7QOL - chains B and Q of the 30 polymer chains in the assembly; structure by electron microscopy, 3.33 A resolution.

== Chain B (and Q) ==
Molecule: Ring protein 1 gp43
From: Bacteroides phage crAss001
Notes: chain Q of this document is another copy of the same molecule, construct and numbering; everything in this record applies to it too
UniProt: A0A385DT91 (A0A385DT91_9CAUD); residue numbers follow UniProt; this construct covers 1-236
Chain sequence (236 residues; each row starts with the number of its first residue):
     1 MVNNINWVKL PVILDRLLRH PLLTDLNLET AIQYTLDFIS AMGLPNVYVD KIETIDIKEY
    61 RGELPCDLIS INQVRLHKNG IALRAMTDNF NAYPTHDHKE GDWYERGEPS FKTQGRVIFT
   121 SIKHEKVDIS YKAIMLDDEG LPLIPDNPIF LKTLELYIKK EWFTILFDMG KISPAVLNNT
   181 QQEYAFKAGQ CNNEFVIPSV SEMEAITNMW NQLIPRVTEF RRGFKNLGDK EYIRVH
Disordered / not traced: 97-106

== Chain B / chain Q interface ==
Contacting residue pairs (84; chain B residue first):
  Glu-29(B) / Arg-19(Q)  salt bridge
  Thr-30(B) / Arg-19(Q)  hydrogen bond
  Gln-33(B) / Arg-16(Q)
  Gln-33(B) / Arg-19(Q)  hydrogen bond
  Asp-37(B) / Arg-16(Q)  salt bridge
  Asp-37(B) / Pro-148(Q)
  Ser-40(B) / Pro-148(Q)
  Ser-40(B) / Ile-149(Q)
  Ala-41(B) / Ile-149(Q)  hydrophobic
  Ala-41(B) / Lys-187(Q)
  Ala-41(B) / Gln-190(Q)
  Leu-64(B) / Asn-4(Q)
  Leu-68(B) / Asn-4(Q)
  Leu-68(B) / Asn-6(Q)
  Ile-69(B) / Asn-3(Q)
  Ile-69(B) / Asn-4(Q)  hydrogen bond (backbone-backbone)
  Ser-70(B) / Val-2(Q)
  Ser-70(B) / Asn-3(Q)
  Arg-84(B) / Lys-225(Q)  hydrogen bond (side chain-backbone)
  Arg-84(B) / Gly-228(Q)
  Arg-84(B) / Asp-229(Q)  salt bridge
  Ala-85(B) / Ser-201(Q)
  Ala-85(B) / Glu-202(Q)
  Thr-87(B) / Gly-223(Q)
  Thr-87(B) / Phe-224(Q)  hydrogen bond (side chain-backbone)
  Thr-87(B) / Lys-225(Q)  hydrogen bond (side chain-backbone)
  Thr-87(B) / Leu-227(Q)
  Thr-87(B) / Gly-228(Q)
  Asp-88(B) / Gly-223(Q)
  Asp-88(B) / Phe-224(Q)
  Asp-88(B) / Lys-225(Q)
  Asn-89(B) / Ile-52(Q)
  Asn-89(B) / Gln-73(Q)
  Asn-89(B) / Ser-130(Q)  hydrogen bond (backbone-side chain)
  Asn-89(B) / Gly-223(Q)  hydrogen bond (backbone-backbone)
  Phe-90(B) / Ile-52(Q)  hydrophobic
  Phe-90(B) / Gln-73(Q)
  Phe-90(B) / Arg-75(Q)
  Phe-90(B) / Ser-130(Q)
  Tyr-93(B) / Ile-52(Q)  hydrophobic
  Tyr-93(B) / Thr-54(Q)  hydrogen bond
  Tyr-93(B) / Arg-75(Q)  hydrogen bond (backbone-side chain)
  Tyr-93(B) / Asp-128(Q)
  Pro-94(B) / Arg-75(Q)
  Pro-94(B) / His-77(Q)
  Thr-95(B) / Arg-75(Q)
  Thr-95(B) / His-77(Q)
  Thr-95(B) / Lys-78(Q)
  His-96(B) / His-77(Q)  hydrogen bond (backbone-backbone)
  His-96(B) / Lys-78(Q)
  Glu-108(B) / Asp-229(Q)
  Glu-108(B) / Lys-230(Q)  hydrogen bond (side chain-backbone)
  Phe-111(B) / Ser-201(Q)
  Lys-112(B) / Asp-50(Q)  salt bridge
  Thr-113(B) / Asn-4(Q)
  Gln-114(B) / Asn-4(Q)  hydrogen bond (backbone-side chain)
  Gln-114(B) / Ile-5(Q)  hydrogen bond (backbone-backbone)
  Gln-114(B) / Trp-7(Q)
  Gln-114(B) / Asn-46(Q)
  Gln-114(B) / Tyr-48(Q)  hydrogen bond (side chain-backbone)
  Gln-114(B) / Val-49(Q)
  Gly-115(B) / Asn-4(Q)  hydrogen bond (backbone-side chain)
  Gly-115(B) / Ile-5(Q)
  Tyr-157(B) / Lys-152(Q)
  Lys-160(B) / Glu-183(Q)  salt bridge
  Glu-161(B) / Lys-152(Q)  salt bridge
  Thr-164(B) / Asn-179(Q)
  Thr-164(B) / Glu-183(Q)
  Phe-167(B) / Ala-175(Q)  hydrophobic
  Phe-167(B) / Val-176(Q)
  Asp-168(B) / His-20(Q)  salt bridge
  Asp-168(B) / Leu-22(Q)
  Asp-168(B) / Lys-159(Q)  salt bridge
  Asp-168(B) / Phe-163(Q)
  Asp-168(B) / Val-176(Q)
  Met-169(B) / Pro-21(Q)  hydrophobic
  Leu-177(B) / Asn-179(Q)
  Gln-181(B) / Asn-179(Q)  hydrogen bond
  Val-217(B) / Lys-230(Q)
  Phe-220(B) / Val-200(Q)
  Phe-220(B) / Ser-201(Q)
  Phe-220(B) / Glu-204(Q)
  Arg-221(B) / Tyr-232(Q)  hydrogen bond
  Phe-224(B) / Val-200(Q)  hydrophobic
Also at the interface, not in a pair above, chain B (47 interface residues in all): Tyr-34, Leu-36, Ile-71, Asn-72, Leu-83, Asn-91, Ile-165, Thr-218
Also at the interface, not in a pair above, chain Q (52 interface residues in all): Glu-53, Asn-72, Gly-80, Ile-129, Ala-205, Asn-208

== In short ==
The interface between chain B and chain Q involves 47 residues on one side and 52 on the other; the contacts
include 18 hydrogen bonds and 8 salt bridges. Among the polar pairs are Glu-29(B)/Arg-19(Q),
Asp-37(B)/Arg-16(Q) and Arg-84(B)/Asp-229(Q).
Chain B and chain Q are both Ring protein 1 gp43 (Bacteroides phage crAss001); the structure, Tail assembly of
the phicrAss001 virion with C6 symmetry imposed, was determined by electron microscopy together with 7QOG,
7QOH, 7QOI, 7QOJ and 7QOK from the same study.
